Entry 5UVQ (X-ray diffraction, 1.60 A resolution); this record covers chain A.

# Chain A
Protein: Scabin
Source organism: Streptomyces scabiei
UniProt: C9Z6T8 (C9Z6T8_STRSW); numbering as in UniProt (aligned over 29-200)
Chain sequence (195 residues; row label = number of the first residue in the row):
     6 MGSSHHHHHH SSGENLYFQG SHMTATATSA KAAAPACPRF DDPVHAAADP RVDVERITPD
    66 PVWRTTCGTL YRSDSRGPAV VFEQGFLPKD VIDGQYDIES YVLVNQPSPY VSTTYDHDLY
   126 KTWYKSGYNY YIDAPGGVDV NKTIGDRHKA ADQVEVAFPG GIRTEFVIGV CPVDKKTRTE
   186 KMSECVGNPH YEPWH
Not modelled in the structure: 6-35
Sequence notes: expression tag (6-28); engineered mutation Ala155 (Trp in C9Z6T8)
Cystine bridges: Cys42-Cys72, Cys176-Cys190

# Overview
Chain A is Scabin (Streptomyces scabiei); the structure, Scabin (W155A) toxin from Streptomyces scabies, was
determined by X-ray diffraction together with 6APY and 5TLB from the same study.
